PDB entry 3U60 | X-ray diffraction, 3.34 A resolution | chains I and A of the 10 polymer chains in the assembly

Chain I:
Molecule: Template DNA strand
Sequence (30 nucleotides; each row starts with the number of its first residue):
     1 TTTTTTTTTT TATGTACTCG TAGTGTCTGC
Not modelled in the structure: 1-6

Chain A:
Protein: DNA polymerase accessory protein 62
From: Enterobacteria phage T4
UniProt: P04527 (DPA62_BPT4); residues 2-187 here = UniProt positions 2-187
Chain sequence (195 residues; each row starts with the number of its first residue):
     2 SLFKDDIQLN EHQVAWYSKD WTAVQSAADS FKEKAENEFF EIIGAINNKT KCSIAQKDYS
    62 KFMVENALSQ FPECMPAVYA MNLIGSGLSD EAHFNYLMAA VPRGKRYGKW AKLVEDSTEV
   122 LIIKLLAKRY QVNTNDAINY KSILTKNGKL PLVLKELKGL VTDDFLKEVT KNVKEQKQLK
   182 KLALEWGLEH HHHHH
Not modelled in the structure: 188-196
Sequence notes: expression tag (188-196)

Chain I / chain A interface:
Pairs across the interface - 18 pairs, chain I then chain A:
  DT7(I) / Arg-107(A)  base contact
  DT7(I) / Tyr-108(A)  base contact
  DT7(I) / Gly-109(A)  base contact
  DT8(I) / Phe-41(A)  stacking on the base
  DT8(I) / Tyr-108(A)  base contact
  DT8(I) / Gly-109(A)  hydrogen bond to the base
  DT8(I) / Lys-110(A)  phosphate contact
  DT9(I) / Asn-38(A)  base contact
  DT9(I) / Phe-40(A)  base contact
  DT9(I) / Phe-41(A)  base contact
  DT9(I) / Lys-110(A)  salt bridge to the phosphate
  DT9(I) / Trp-111(A)  hydrogen bond to the phosphate
  DT10(I) / Asn-38(A)  hydrogen bond to the base
  DT10(I) / Phe-63(A)  base contact
  DT10(I) / Met-64(A)  hydrogen bond to the base
  DT10(I) / Lys-113(A)  salt bridge to the phosphate
  DT11(I) / Phe-63(A)  stacking on the base
  DT21(I) / Gln-26(A)  phosphate contact
Also at the interface, not in a pair above, chain A (14 interface residues in all): Glu-37, Glu-39

In short:
6 residues of chain I and 14 residues of chain A are in contact, with 4 hydrogen bonds, 2 salt bridges and 2
aromatic stacking contacts. Polar contacts include DT8(I)/Gly-109(A), DT10(I)/Asn-38(A) and DT10(I)/Met-64(A).
Chain I is Template DNA strand and chain A is DNA polymerase accessory protein 62 (Enterobacteria phage T4);
the structure, Structure of T4 Bacteriophage Clamp Loader Bound To Open Clamp, DNA and ATP Analog, was
determined by X-ray diffraction together with 3U5Z and 3U61 from the same study.
